Entry 1YE4 (X-ray diffraction, 2.40 A resolution); this record covers chains A and B.

# Chain A (and B)
Molecule: NAD(P)H-dependent D-xylose reductase
From: Candida tenuis
Notes: EC 1.1.1.-; chain B of this document is another copy of the same molecule, construct and numbering; everything in this record applies to it too
UniProtKB: O74237 (XYL1_CANTE); residues 1-322 here = UniProt positions 1-322
Sequence (322 residues; numbered 1 to 322; the number before each row is that of its first residue):
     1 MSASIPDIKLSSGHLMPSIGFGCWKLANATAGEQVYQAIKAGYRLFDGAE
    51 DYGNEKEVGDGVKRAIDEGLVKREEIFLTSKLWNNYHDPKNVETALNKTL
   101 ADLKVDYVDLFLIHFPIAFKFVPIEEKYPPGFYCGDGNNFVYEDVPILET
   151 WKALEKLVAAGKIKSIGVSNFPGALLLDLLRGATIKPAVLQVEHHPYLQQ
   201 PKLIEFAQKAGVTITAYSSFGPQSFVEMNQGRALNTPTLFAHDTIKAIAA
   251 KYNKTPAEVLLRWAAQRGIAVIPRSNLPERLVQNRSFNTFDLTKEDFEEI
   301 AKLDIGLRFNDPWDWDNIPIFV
Disordered / not traced: 1-3
Sequence notes: engineered mutation Arg-274 (Lys in O74237)
Curated features (UniProtKB/Swiss-Prot):
  - active site: Tyr-52 (Proton donor)
  - binding site (substrate): His-114
  - binding site (NAD(+)): Ser-169, Asn-170, Ser-218 to Glu-227
  - site: Lys-81 (Lowers pKa of active site Tyr)
  - mutagenesis: Trp-24 (W24F/Y: Strongly reduced affinity for xylose. Reduces NADH-dependent enzyme activity by over 96%), Asp-51 (D51A: Slightly reduced enzyme activity), Ser-275 (S275A: Decreases affinity for NAD and NADP), Asn-276 (N276D: Increases affinity for NAD. Decreases affinity for NADP. Strongly reduced enzyme activity with NADP; when associated with R-274), Arg-280 (R280H: Increases affinity for NAD), Asn-310 (N310A/D: Strongly decreased affinity for xylose)
Residues lining bound ligands: NAD (nicotinamide-adenine-dinucleotide): Gly-22, Cys-23, Trp-24, Asp-47, Tyr-52, Lys-81, His-114, Phe-115, Ser-169, Asn-170, Gln-191, Tyr-217, Ser-218, Ser-219, Phe-220, Gln-223, Ser-224, Phe-225, Glu-227, Phe-240, Ala-257, Ile-272, Pro-273, Arg-274, Asn-276, Arg-280, Gln-283, Asn-284, Asn-310

# Chain A / chain B interface
Pairs across the interface (45; chain A residue first):
  Pro-116(A) with Arg-181(B), hydrogen bond (backbone-side chain)
  Ile-117(A) with Arg-181(B)
  Asp-144(A) with Arg-181(B)
  Val-145(A) with Arg-181(B)
  Pro-146(A) with Asp-178(B); Arg-181(B); Gly-182(B)
  Ile-147(A) with Asp-178(B), hydrogen bond (backbone-side chain); Arg-181(B)
  Pro-172(A) with Ala-174(B), hydrophobic
  Gly-173(A) with Pro-319(B); Val-322(B), hydrogen bond (backbone-backbone)
  Ala-174(A) with Pro-172(B), hydrophobic; Leu-175(B); Pro-319(B), hydrogen bond (backbone-backbone); Ile-320(B)
  Leu-175(A) with Ala-174(B)
  Leu-177(A) with Ile-320(B), hydrophobic
  Asp-178(A) with Pro-146(B); Ile-147(B), hydrogen bond (side chain-backbone); Leu-175(B)
  Leu-180(A) with Asp-144(B)
  Arg-181(A) with Pro-116(B), hydrogen bond (side chain-backbone); Ile-117(B); Ala-118(B); Asp-144(B); Val-145(B); Pro-146(B); Ile-147(B)
  Gly-182(A) with Pro-146(B)
  Lys-202(A) with Trp-313(B); Val-322(B)
  Leu-203(A) with Val-322(B), hydrophobic
  Glu-205(A) with Trp-313(B); Asn-317(B)
  Phe-206(A) with Pro-319(B), hydrophobic
  Trp-313(A) with Lys-202(B); Glu-205(B)
  Pro-319(A) with Gly-173(B); Ala-174(B), hydrogen bond (backbone-backbone); Phe-206(B), hydrophobic
  Ile-320(A) with Ala-174(B)
  Val-322(A) with Gly-173(B); Lys-202(B); Leu-203(B)
Other interface residues (no listed pair), chain A (29 interface residues in all): Ala-118, Glu-143, Leu-148, Lys-209, Asn-317, Ile-318
Other interface residues (no listed pair), chain B (29 interface residues in all): Leu-148, Leu-177, Leu-180, Gln-200, Asp-311, Ile-318

# Summary
Chain A and chain B each contribute 29 residues to their interface, with 7 hydrogen bonds. Polar contacts
include Pro-116(A)/Arg-181(B), Ile-147(A)/Asp-178(B) and Gly-173(A)/Val-322(B). Ligands of chain A: NAD.
Both chains are NAD(P)H-dependent D-xylose reductase (Candida tenuis). Entry 1YE4 (Crystal structure of the
Lys-274 to Arg mutant of Candida tenuis xylose reductase (AKR2B5) bound to ...) was determined by X-ray
diffraction (same publication as 1YE6).
